Entry 9F6V (electron microscopy, 3.50 A resolution); this record covers chains A and D.

# Chain A
Molecule: Asgard tubulin A (AtubA) from Candidatus Lokiarchaeum ossiferum
Organism: Candidatus Lokiarchaeum ossiferum
Chain sequence (423 residues; row label = number of the first residue in the row):
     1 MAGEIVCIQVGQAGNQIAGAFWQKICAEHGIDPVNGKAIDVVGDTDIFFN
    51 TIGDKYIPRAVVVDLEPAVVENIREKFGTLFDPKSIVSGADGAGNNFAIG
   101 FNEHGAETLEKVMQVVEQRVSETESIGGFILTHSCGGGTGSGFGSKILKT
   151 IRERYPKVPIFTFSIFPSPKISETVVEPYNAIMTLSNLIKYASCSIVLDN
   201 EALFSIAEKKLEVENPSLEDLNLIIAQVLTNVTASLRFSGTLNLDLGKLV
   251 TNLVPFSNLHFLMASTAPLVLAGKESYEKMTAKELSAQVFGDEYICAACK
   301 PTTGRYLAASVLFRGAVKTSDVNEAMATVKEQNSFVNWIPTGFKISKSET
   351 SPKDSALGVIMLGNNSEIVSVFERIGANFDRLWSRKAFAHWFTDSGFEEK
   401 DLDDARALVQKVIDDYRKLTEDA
Not modelled in the structure: 1
Small-molecule neighbours: GTP (guanosine-5'-triphosphate): Gly11, Gln12, Ala13, Ile17, Ala93, Gly94, Asn95, Ser134, Gly136, Gly137, Gly138, Thr139, Gly140, Ile165, Pro167, Ile171, Ser172, Asn200, Leu203, Leu218, Leu221, Asn222, Ile225

# Chain D
Molecule: Asgard tubulin B homolog (AtubB2) from Candidatus Lokiarchaeum ossiferum
Organism: Candidatus Lokiarchaeum ossiferum
Chain sequence (423 residues; row label = number of the first residue in the row):
     1 MAREVITIHVGELGIQIAPNFWKYLCDEHNIDYKGQEKGKIRGVIDNFFE
    51 KASIGKWIPRTILVDLGPNAIRKVTKKDMKDFFDPKRCVMGLAGDANLFA
   101 KGYYSYGTRFMEEIMDKIQKEVDQTEHLQGFIVVHSIGDGTGAGLAPLIM
   151 EAIKKKHPKLVMMSYSIVPSQNMDCSTILPYNAILSLDKLTSCADISMII
   201 DNDSIYRIVATQGKENELSESIFDQVLAKALVEITATLRFNSPLNRSMME
   251 MSTNLVPFPRNHFLMTSMSPLETSLTSAHQKIETKELMQDLIDQDHILAP
   301 ITVEKGVFTAFVIALRGENPHSILQNSIKGFGDRVKFSEIFPTAIKADST
   351 TLTDEKLARSGITLMNHSGVANLFQFLLTQFELMYDHDAFTTWYYQEGMQ
   401 PSEFEAAKNNIQKLITEYKQDEY
Not modelled in the structure: 1

# Interface between chain A and chain D
Contacting residue pairs (46; chain A residue first):
  Ala2(A) - Pro68(D)  hydrophobic
  Ala2(A) - Leu92(D)
  Glu124(A) - Arg72(D)  salt bridge
  Glu124(A) - Leu92(D)
  Ser125(A) - Leu92(D)  hydrogen bond (side chain-backbone)
  Lys157(A) - Gln396(D)  hydrogen bond (side chain-backbone)
  Thr241(A) - Asp174(D)
  Leu242(A) - Asp174(D)
  Leu242(A) - Cys175(D)
  Asn243(A) - Asp174(D)  hydrogen bond
  Gly247(A) - Ala96(D)
  Lys248(A) - Ala96(D)
  Lys248(A) - Asn97(D)
  Val250(A) - Trp393(D)  hydrophobic
  Thr251(A) - Ala96(D)  hydrogen bond (side chain-backbone)
  Thr251(A) - Thr177(D)  hydrogen bond (backbone-side chain)
  Thr251(A) - Ile178(D)
  Thr251(A) - Phe390(D)
  Asn252(A) - Ser176(D)  hydrogen bond
  Asn252(A) - Thr177(D)  hydrogen bond (side chain-backbone)
  Asn252(A) - Phe390(D)
  Val254(A) - Phe390(D)
  Val254(A) - Trp393(D)  hydrogen bond (backbone-side chain)
  Pro255(A) - Asp388(D)
  Pro255(A) - Ala389(D)
  Pro255(A) - Phe390(D)  hydrogen bond (backbone-backbone)
  Phe256(A) - His387(D)
  Phe256(A) - Asp388(D)
  Lys318(A) - Asn216(D)
  Thr319(A) - Asn216(D)  hydrogen bond (backbone-side chain)
  Ser320(A) - Glu215(D)
  Ser320(A) - Asn216(D)  hydrogen bond (backbone-side chain)
  Asn323(A) - Tyr206(D)
  Asn337(A) - Leu383(D)
  Trp338(A) - Leu383(D)
  Trp338(A) - Met384(D)
  Trp338(A) - His387(D)  hydrogen bond
  Ile339(A) - Phe390(D)  hydrophobic
  Pro340(A) - Gln380(D)
  Pro340(A) - Met384(D)
  Thr341(A) - Gln171(D)
  Thr341(A) - Thr177(D)
  Gly342(A) - Thr177(D)
  Lys344(A) - Gln171(D)  hydrogen bond
  Lys344(A) - Cys175(D)
  Lys344(A) - Ser176(D)
Also at the interface, not in a pair above, chain A (27 interface residues in all): Ser257
Also at the interface, not in a pair above, chain D (30 interface residues in all): Asp95, Asn172, Met173, Glu220, Thr391, Thr392, Glu397

# In short
27 residues of chain A and 30 residues of chain D are in contact, with 13 hydrogen bonds and 1 salt bridge.
Among the polar pairs are Glu124(A)-Arg72(D), Ser125(A)-Leu92(D) and Lys157(A)-Gln396(D). Ligands of chain A:
GTP.
Here chain A is Asgard tubulin A (AtubA) from Candidatus Lokiarchaeum ossiferum and chain D is Asgard tubulin
B homolog (AtubB2) from Candidatus Lokiarchaeum ossiferum, both from Candidatus Lokiarchaeum ossiferum. Entry
9F6V (cryoEM structure of Asgard tubulin heterodimer AtubA/B2 with GTP) was determined by electron microscopy
(same publication as 9F6T, 9F6U and 9HXC).
